9C5Z - chains B and C of the 4 polymer chains in the assembly; structure by electron microscopy, 3.63 A resolution.

[Chain B (and C)]
Protein: Glutamate receptor ionotropic, kainate 2
Organism: Rattus norvegicus
Notes: chain C of this document is another copy of the same molecule, construct and numbering; everything in this record applies to it too
UniProtKB: P42260 (GRIK2_RAT); residue numbers follow UniProt; this construct covers 1-908
Chain sequence (908 residues; row label = number of the first residue in the row):
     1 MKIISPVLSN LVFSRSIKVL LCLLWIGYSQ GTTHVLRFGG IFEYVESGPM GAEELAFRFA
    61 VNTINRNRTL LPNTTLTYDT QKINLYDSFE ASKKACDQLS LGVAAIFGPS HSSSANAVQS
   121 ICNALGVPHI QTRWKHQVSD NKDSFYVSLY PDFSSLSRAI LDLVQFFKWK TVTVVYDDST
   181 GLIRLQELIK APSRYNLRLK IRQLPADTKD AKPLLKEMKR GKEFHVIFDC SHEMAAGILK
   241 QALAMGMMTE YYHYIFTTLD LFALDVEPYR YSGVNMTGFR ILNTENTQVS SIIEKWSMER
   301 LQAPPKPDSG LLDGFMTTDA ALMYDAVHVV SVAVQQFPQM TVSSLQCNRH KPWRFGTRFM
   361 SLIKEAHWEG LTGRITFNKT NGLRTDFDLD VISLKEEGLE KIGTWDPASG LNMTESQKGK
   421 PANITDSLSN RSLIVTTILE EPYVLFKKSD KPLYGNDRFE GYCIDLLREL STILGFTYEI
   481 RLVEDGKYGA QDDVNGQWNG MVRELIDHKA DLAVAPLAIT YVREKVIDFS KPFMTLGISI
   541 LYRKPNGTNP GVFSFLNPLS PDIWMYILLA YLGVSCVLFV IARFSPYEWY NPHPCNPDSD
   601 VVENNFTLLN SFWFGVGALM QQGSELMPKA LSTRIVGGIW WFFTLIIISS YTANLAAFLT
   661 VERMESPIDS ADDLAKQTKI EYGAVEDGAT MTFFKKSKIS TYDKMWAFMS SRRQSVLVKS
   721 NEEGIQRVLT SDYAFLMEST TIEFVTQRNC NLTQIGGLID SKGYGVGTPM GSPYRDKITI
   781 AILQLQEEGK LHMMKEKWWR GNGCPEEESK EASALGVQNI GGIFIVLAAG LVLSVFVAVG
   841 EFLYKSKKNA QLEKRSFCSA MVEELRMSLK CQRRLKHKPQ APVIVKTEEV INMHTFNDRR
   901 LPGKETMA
Not modelled in the structure: 1-429, 585-631, 844-908 (chain C: 1-428, 585-629, 837-908)
Glycans and other covalent adducts: N-acetylglucosamine (NAG) linked to Asn546, Asn751
Swiss-Prot annotation at these positions:
  - binding site (L-glutamate): Pro516, Ala518, Arg523, Ala689, Thr690, Glu738
  - modified residue (Phosphoserine): Ser846, Ser868
  - glycosylation (N-linked (GlcNAc...) asparagine): Asn67, Asn73, Asn275, Asn378, Asn412, Asn423, Asn430, Asn546, Asn751
  - cross-link: Lys886 (Glycyl lysine isopeptide (Lys-Gly) (interchain with G-Cter in SUMO1))
  - natural variant: Ile567 (I567C: In RNA edited version), Tyr571 (Y571C: In RNA edited version), Gln621 (Q621R: In RNA edited version)
  - mutagenesis: Asn751 (N751Q: Loss of glycosylation), Val883 (V883A: Abolishes interaction with KLHL17. Abolishes actinfilin-mediated degradation), Ile884 (I884A: Abolishes interaction with KLHL17. Abolishes actinfilin-mediated degradation), Lys886 (K886R: Abolishes sumoylation. Loss of kainate-mediated endocytosis)

[Chain B / chain C interface]
Residue-residue contacts - 81 pairs, chain B then chain C:
  Ile519(B) - Lys531(C)
  Ile519(B) - Leu783(C)  hydrophobic
  Thr520(B) - Leu783(C)
  Thr520(B) - Glu787(C)
  Tyr521(B) - Ile780(C)  hydrophobic
  Tyr521(B) - Leu783(C)
  Tyr521(B) - Gln784(C)
  Tyr521(B) - Glu787(C)
  Glu524(B) - Ile780(C)
  Glu524(B) - Leu783(C)
  Lys525(B) - Ile780(C)
  Phe529(B) - Lys531(C)  hydrogen bond (backbone-side chain)
  Ser530(B) - Lys531(C)  hydrogen bond (backbone-side chain)
  Lys531(B) - Ile519(C)
  Lys531(B) - Glu524(C)  salt bridge
  Lys531(B) - Phe529(C)  hydrogen bond (side chain-backbone)
  Lys531(B) - Ser530(C)
  Lys531(B) - Lys531(C)
  Pro532(B) - Pro532(C)
  Thr535(B) - Thr535(C)
  Asn557(B) - Leu815(C)
  Pro558(B) - Val817(C)
  Leu559(B) - Val817(C)  hydrophobic
  Ser560(B) - Val817(C)
  Ser560(B) - Gln818(C)  hydrogen bond
  Asp562(B) - Gln818(C)
  Ile563(B) - Val817(C)
  Ile563(B) - Phe824(C)  hydrophobic
  Tyr566(B) - Phe824(C)  hydrophobic
  Ile567(B) - Phe824(C)
  Ala570(B) - Leu827(C)  hydrophobic
  Val577(B) - Leu831(C)  hydrophobic
  Ser632(B) - Ser834(C)  hydrogen bond (side chain-backbone)
  Ile635(B) - Ser834(C)
  Gly638(B) - Tyr571(C)
  Ile639(B) - Leu827(C)  hydrophobic
  Trp641(B) - Thr644(C)
  Phe642(B) - Tyr571(C)  hydrophobic
  Phe643(B) - Ile823(C)  hydrophobic
  Phe643(B) - Phe824(C)  hydrophobic
  Phe643(B) - Leu827(C)  hydrophobic
  Leu645(B) - Ile648(C)  hydrophobic
  Ile646(B) - Phe555(C)  hydrophobic
  Ile646(B) - Ile823(C)  hydrophobic
  Ile647(B) - Ile823(C)  hydrophobic
  Ser649(B) - Tyr651(C)
  Ser649(B) - Thr652(C)
  Thr652(B) - Thr652(C)
  Ala653(B) - Thr652(C)
  Ala653(B) - Leu655(C)  hydrophobic
  Ala653(B) - Ala656(C)  hydrophobic
  Asn654(B) - Leu659(C)
  Asn654(B) - Val817(C)
  Ala657(B) - Leu659(C)
  Ala657(B) - Thr660(C)
  Ala657(B) - Arg663(C)  hydrogen bond (backbone-side chain)
  Phe658(B) - Arg663(C)
  Phe658(B) - Leu815(C)  hydrophobic
  Thr660(B) - Thr660(C)
  Val661(B) - Thr660(C)
  Val661(B) - Arg663(C)
  Glu662(B) - Arg663(C)
  Arg663(B) - Arg663(C)
  Arg663(B) - Ala814(C)  hydrogen bond (side chain-backbone)
  Lys698(B) - Glu788(C)
  Lys698(B) - Met793(C)  hydrogen bond
  Ile699(B) - His792(C)
  Tyr702(B) - His792(C)
  Ser761(B) - Gln786(C)  hydrogen bond
  Arg775(B) - Asp776(C)  salt bridge
  Asp776(B) - Arg775(C)  salt bridge
  Ile780(B) - Tyr521(C)  hydrophobic
  Ile780(B) - Glu524(C)
  Ile780(B) - Lys525(C)
  Leu783(B) - Ile519(C)
  Gln784(B) - Tyr521(C)  hydrogen bond
  Gln786(B) - Ser761(C)  hydrogen bond (side chain-backbone)
  Glu787(B) - Thr520(C)
  Glu787(B) - Tyr521(C)  hydrogen bond (side chain-backbone)
  His792(B) - Ile699(C)
  Met793(B) - Ile699(C)  hydrophobic
Other interface residues (no listed pair), chain B (65 interface residues in all): Gly573, Arg634, Val636, Trp640, Ile648, Ser650, Ser697, Ile759, Asp760, Thr779, Glu788, Glu796
Other interface residues (no listed pair), chain C (56 interface residues in all): Val522, Asp528, Phe579, Met664, Lys696, Lys698, Tyr702, Ile759, Lys762, Thr779, Gly789, Asn819, Val826, Gly830

[In short]
The interface between chain B and chain C involves 65 residues on one side and 56 on the other; the contacts
include 12 hydrogen bonds and 3 salt bridges. Polar contacts include Lys531(B)-Glu524(C), Arg775(B)-Asp776(C)
and Phe529(B)-Lys531(C). Covalently linked N-acetylglucosamine: at Asn546(B) and Asn751(B).
Chain B and chain C are both Glutamate receptor ionotropic, kainate 2 (Rattus norvegicus); the structure,
Structure of Ligand binding and transmembrane domains of kainate receptor Gluk2 in apo state, was determined
by electron microscopy together with 9C5Y, 9C60, 9CAZ and 8GC5 from the same study.
